4WAS - chains A and B; structure by X-ray diffraction, 1.70 A resolution.

Chain A (and B):
Protein: Enoyl-[acyl-carrier-protein] reductase [NADPH, B-specific] 1, mitochondrial
From: Candida tropicalis
Notes: EC 1.3.1.10, 1.3.1.38; chain B of this document is another copy of the same molecule, construct and numbering; everything in this record applies to it too
UniProtKB: Q8WZM3 (ETR1_CANTR); residues 23-386 here = UniProt positions 23-386
Sequence (364 residues; numbered 23 to 386; the number before each row is that of its first residue):
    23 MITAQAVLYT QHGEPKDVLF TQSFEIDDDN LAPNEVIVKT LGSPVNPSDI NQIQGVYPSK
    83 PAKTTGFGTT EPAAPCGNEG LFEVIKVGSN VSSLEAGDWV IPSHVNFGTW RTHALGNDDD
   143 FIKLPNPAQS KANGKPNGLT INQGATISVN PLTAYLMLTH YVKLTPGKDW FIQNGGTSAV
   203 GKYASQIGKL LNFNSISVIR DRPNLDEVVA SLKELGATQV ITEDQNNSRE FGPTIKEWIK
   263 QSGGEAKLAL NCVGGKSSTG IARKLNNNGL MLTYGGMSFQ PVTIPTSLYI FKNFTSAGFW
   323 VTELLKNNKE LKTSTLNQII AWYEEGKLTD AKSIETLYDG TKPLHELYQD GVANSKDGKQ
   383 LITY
Small-molecule neighbours:
  - crotonyl coenzyme A (COO): P69, S70, N73, V78, Y79, V171, Y296, G297, G298, M299, F301, Q302, P303, W322, V323, T324
  - NADP (NAP; NADP nicotinamide-adenine-dinucleotide phosphate): N68, P69, V171, N172, T175, G197, T199, S200, A201, V202, R222, R224, C274, V275, Y296, G297, G298, M299, S300, F321, W322, V323, S377, K381

Interface between chain A and chain B:
Pairs across the interface (52; chain A residue first):
  V78(A) - F313(B)
  Y79(A) - F313(B)  hydrophobic
  P80(A) - F313(B)
  T295(A) - T308(B)
  T295(A) - I312(B)
  Y296(A) - I312(B)
  G297(A) - T308(B)
  G297(A) - I312(B)
  G298(A) - T308(B)
  Q302(A) - T308(B)
  P303(A) - T305(B)
  P303(A) - I306(B)
  V304(A) - V304(B)
  V304(A) - T305(B)
  V304(A) - I306(B)  hydrogen bond (backbone-backbone)
  V304(A) - T308(B)
  V304(A) - Y311(B)  hydrophobic
  T305(A) - P303(B)
  T305(A) - V304(B)
  I306(A) - P303(B)
  I306(A) - V304(B)  hydrogen bond (backbone-backbone)
  T308(A) - T295(B)
  T308(A) - G297(B)
  T308(A) - G298(B)
  T308(A) - Q302(B)
  Y311(A) - V304(B)  hydrophobic
  Y311(A) - Y311(B)
  Y311(A) - S318(B)  hydrogen bond
  Y311(A) - A319(B)
  Y311(A) - G320(B)
  I312(A) - T295(B)
  I312(A) - Y296(B)
  I312(A) - G297(B)
  I312(A) - F321(B)
  I312(A) - W322(B)
  F313(A) - Y79(B)  hydrophobic
  F313(A) - P80(B)
  F313(A) - W322(B)  hydrophobic
  F316(A) - A319(B)
  F316(A) - G320(B)
  T317(A) - T317(B)
  T317(A) - S318(B)
  S318(A) - Y311(B)  hydrogen bond
  S318(A) - T317(B)
  S318(A) - S318(B)  hydrogen bond (backbone-backbone)
  A319(A) - Y311(B)
  A319(A) - F316(B)
  G320(A) - Y311(B)
  G320(A) - F316(B)
  F321(A) - I312(B)
  W322(A) - I312(B)
  W322(A) - F313(B)  hydrophobic
Interface residues without a listed pair, chain A (25 interface residues in all): P307, N315
Interface residues without a listed pair, chain B (24 interface residues in all): P307, N315

Overview:
The interface between chain A and chain B involves 25 residues on one side and 24 on the other; the contacts
include 5 hydrogen bonds. Among the polar pairs are Y311(A)-S318(B), V304(A)-I306(B) and S318(A)-S318(B).
Ligands of chain A: NADP and crotonyl coenzyme A.
Both chains are Enoyl-[acyl-carrier-protein] reductase [NADPH, B-specific] 1, mitochondrial (Candida
tropicalis). Entry 4WAS (Structure of the ETR1P/NADP/crotonyl-CoA complex) was determined by X-ray diffraction
(same publication as 4W99).
